PDB entry 7G93 | X-ray diffraction, 1.69 A resolution | chains A and B

== Chain A ==
Protein: Transforming protein RhoA
From: Homo sapiens
Notes: EC 3.6.5.2
UniProt: P61586 (RHOA_HUMAN); numbering as in UniProt (aligned over 1-184)
Chain sequence (185 residues; row label = number of the first residue in the row; numbering starts at 0):
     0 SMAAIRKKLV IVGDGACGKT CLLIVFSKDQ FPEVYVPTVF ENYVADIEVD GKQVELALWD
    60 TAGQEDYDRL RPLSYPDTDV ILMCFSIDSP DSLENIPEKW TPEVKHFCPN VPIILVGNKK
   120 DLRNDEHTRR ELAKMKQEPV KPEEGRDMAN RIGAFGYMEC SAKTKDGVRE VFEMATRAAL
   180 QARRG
Unresolved in the structure: 0-2, 181-184
Differences from the reference sequence: expression tag (0)
Ligand contacts:
  - Z1565771450 (VW7; N-(8-methyl-1,2,3,4-tetrahydroquinolin-5-yl)acetamide), molecule 1: T19, C20, I23, V35, P36, T37
  - Z1565771450 (VW7), molecule 2: D67, R70, P71, E97, K98, P101, E102, H105, F106
UniProt features mapped onto this chain:
  - region: A61 to D78 (Switch II region)
  - motif: Y34 to Y42 (Effector region)
  - binding site (GTP): G12 to T19, F30 to T37, D59 to Q63, N117 to D120, S160 to K162
  - modified residue: Y34 (Microbial infection: O-AMP-tyrosine), T37 (Microbial infection: O-AMP-threonine), N41 (Microbial infection: ADP-ribosylasparagine), Q63 (5-glutamyl serotonin)
  - glycosylation: Y34 (Microbial infection: O-linked (GlcNAc) tyrosine), T37 (Microbial infection: O-alpha-linked (GlcNAc) threonine)
  - cross-link: K135 (Glycyl lysine isopeptide (Lys-Gly) (interchain with G-Cter in ubiquitin))
  - natural variant: E47 (E47K: In EDFAOB), P71 (P71S: In EDFAOB)
  - mutagenesis: G14 (G14V: Increased Rho protein signal transduction. Constitutively active), T19 (T19N: Decreased Rho protein signal transduction. Decreased substrate adhesion-dependent cell spreading. Decreased stress fibers assembly. Decreased cytoplasmic microtubule organization), Y34 (Y34A: Abolishes interaction with DGKQ; Y34F: Abolishes AMPylation by Haemophilus IbpA), T37 (T37A: Abolished monoglucosylation by C.difficile toxin TcdA. Abolished O-GlcNAcylation by C.novyi toxin TcdA), Q63 (Q63L: Causes constitutive activation), K135 (K135R: Reduced FBXL19-mediated ubiquitination and subsequent degradation)

== Chain B ==
Protein: Rho guanine nucleotide exchange factor 2
From: Homo sapiens
UniProt: Q92974 (ARHG2_HUMAN); residue numbers follow UniProt; this construct covers 206-448
Chain sequence (245 residues; each row starts with the number of its first residue):
   204 SMEMDEKDFA ADSWSLAVDS SFLQQHKKEV MKQQDVIYEL IQTELHHVRT LKIMTRLFRT
   264 GMLEELHLEP GVVQGLFPCV DELSDIHTRF LSQLLERRRQ ALCPGSTRNF VIHRLGDLLI
   324 SQFSGPSAEQ MCKTYSEFCS RHSKALKLYK ELYARDKRFQ QFIRKVTRPA VLKRHGVQEC
   384 ILLVTQRITK YPLLISRILQ HSHGIEEERQ DLTTALGLVK ELLSNVDEGI YQLEKGARLQ
   444 EIYNR
Differences from the reference sequence: expression tag (204-205)
Ligand contacts: Z1565771450 (VW7; N-(8-methyl-1,2,3,4-tetrahydroquinolin-5-yl)acetamide): L396, R400, Q403
UniProt features mapped onto this chain:
  - modified residue: K353 (N6-acetyllysine)
  - mutagenesis: Y394 (Y394A: Reduces phosphorylation level, normal microtubule localization and activity)

== Chain A / chain B interface ==
Contacting residue pairs (58; chain A residue first):
  R5(A) - K376(B)  hydrogen bond (side chain-backbone)
  R5(A) - E382(B)  salt bridge
  V33(A) - S216(B)
  V33(A) - S218(B)
  Y34(A) - D215(B)
  Y34(A) - S216(B)
  Y34(A) - D238(B)
  Y34(A) - V239(B)
  Y34(A) - E242(B)  hydrogen bond
  Y34(A) - R400(B)  hydrogen bond
  V35(A) - R400(B)  hydrogen bond (backbone-side chain)
  P36(A) - E242(B)
  P36(A) - R400(B)
  T37(A) - V239(B)
  T37(A) - E242(B)  hydrogen bond
  T37(A) - L396(B)
  T37(A) - L397(B)
  T37(A) - R400(B)  hydrogen bond
  V38(A) - E242(B)  hydrogen bond (backbone-side chain)
  V38(A) - L396(B)  hydrophobic
  F39(A) - K393(B)  hydrogen bond (backbone-side chain)
  E40(A) - T246(B)
  E40(A) - H249(B)  salt bridge
  E40(A) - L386(B)
  N41(A) - R377(B)  hydrogen bond (side chain-backbone)
  N41(A) - L386(B)
  Y42(A) - R377(B)
  V43(A) - K376(B)
  D45(A) - K376(B)  salt bridge
  E54(A) - K376(B)  salt bridge
  W58(A) - E382(B)
  W58(A) - L385(B)  hydrophobic
  W58(A) - Q389(B)
  D59(A) - Q389(B)  hydrogen bond (backbone-side chain)
  A61(A) - L396(B)
  G62(A) - T392(B)
  G62(A) - L396(B)
  Q63(A) - T392(B)
  Y66(A) - T392(B)
  Y66(A) - L426(B)
  Y66(A) - S427(B)
  Y66(A) - D430(B)
  D67(A) - D430(B)  hydrogen bond (backbone-side chain)
  R68(A) - D430(B)  salt bridge
  L69(A) - C342(B)  hydrophobic
  L69(A) - T392(B)
  L69(A) - D430(B)  hydrogen bond (backbone-side chain)
  L69(A) - I433(B)  hydrophobic
  L72(A) - C342(B)
  L72(A) - H345(B)
  L72(A) - S346(B)
  L72(A) - L385(B)
  L72(A) - T388(B)
  L72(A) - Q435(B)
  S73(A) - L385(B)
  S73(A) - Q389(B)  hydrogen bond
  P75(A) - L349(B)  hydrophobic
  D76(A) - K353(B)  salt bridge
Also at the interface, not in a pair above, chain A (29 interface residues in all): K7, K27
Also at the interface, not in a pair above, chain B (36 interface residues in all): L219, Q381, I391, K423, V429, E431

== Summary ==
The interface between chain A and chain B involves 29 residues on one side and 36 on the other, with 13
hydrogen bonds and 6 salt bridges. Among the polar pairs are R5(A)-E382(B), E40(A)-H249(B) and D45(A)-K376(B).
Chain A is Transforming protein RhoA and chain B is Rho guanine nucleotide exchange factor 2, both from Homo
sapiens; the structure, ARHGEF2 PanDDA analysis group deposition -- ARHGEF2 and RhoA in complex with
Z1565771450, was determined by X-ray diffraction.
